4QWL - chains J and X of the 28 polymer chains in the assembly; structure by X-ray diffraction, 2.60 A resolution.

Chain J (and X):
Molecule: Proteasome subunit beta type-4
Source organism: Saccharomyces cerevisiae
Notes: chain X of this document is another copy of the same molecule, construct and numbering; everything in this record applies to it too
UniProt: P22141 (PSB4_YEAST); residues 1-198 here = UniProt positions 1-198
Chain sequence (198 residues; row label = number of the first residue in the row):
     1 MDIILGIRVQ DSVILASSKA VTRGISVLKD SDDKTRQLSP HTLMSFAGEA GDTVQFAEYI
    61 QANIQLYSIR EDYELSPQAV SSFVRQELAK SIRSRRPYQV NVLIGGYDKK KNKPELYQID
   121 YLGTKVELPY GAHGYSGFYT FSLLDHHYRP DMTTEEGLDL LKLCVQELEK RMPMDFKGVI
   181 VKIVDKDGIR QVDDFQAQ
Not modelled in the structure: 196-198

Chain J / chain X interface:
Residue-residue contacts - 39 pairs, chain J then chain X:
  T22(J) - P173(X)
  G24(J) - P173(X)
  I25(J) - Y135(X)  hydrophobic
  I25(J) - Y139(X)  hydrogen bond (backbone-side chain)
  I25(J) - R171(X)
  I25(J) - P173(X)  hydrophobic
  S26(J) - Y139(X)  hydrogen bond
  S26(J) - R171(X)
  V27(J) - K170(X)
  V27(J) - R171(X)  hydrogen bond (backbone-side chain)
  V27(J) - M172(X)
  V27(J) - P173(X)  hydrophobic
  L28(J) - R171(X)
  Y135(J) - I25(X)  hydrophobic
  Y139(J) - I25(X)  hydrogen bond (side chain-backbone)
  Y139(J) - S26(X)  hydrogen bond
  E169(J) - D175(X)
  E169(J) - K177(X)  hydrogen bond (backbone-side chain)
  K170(J) - V27(X)
  K170(J) - K177(X)  hydrogen bond (backbone-side chain)
  R171(J) - I25(X)
  R171(J) - S26(X)
  R171(J) - V27(X)  hydrogen bond (side chain-backbone)
  R171(J) - L28(X)
  M172(J) - V27(X)
  P173(J) - T22(X)
  P173(J) - G24(X)
  P173(J) - I25(X)  hydrophobic
  P173(J) - M174(X)
  P173(J) - D175(X)  hydrogen bond (backbone-backbone)
  M174(J) - P173(X)
  M174(J) - M174(X)  hydrophobic
  M174(J) - D175(X)
  D175(J) - E169(X)
  D175(J) - P173(X)  hydrogen bond (backbone-backbone)
  D175(J) - M174(X)
  D175(J) - D175(X)
  K177(J) - E169(X)  hydrogen bond (side chain-backbone)
  K177(J) - K170(X)  hydrogen bond (side chain-backbone)
Interface residues without a listed pair, chain J (18 interface residues in all): D30, F138
Interface residues without a listed pair, chain X (18 interface residues in all): D30, F138

In short:
The chain J/chain X interface involves 18 residues from each chain; the contacts include 12 hydrogen bonds.
Polar contacts include I25(J)-Y139(X), S26(J)-Y139(X) and V27(J)-R171(X).
Both chains are Proteasome subunit beta type-4 (Saccharomyces cerevisiae). Entry 4QWL (yCP beta5-A50V mutant
in complex with carfilzomib) was determined by X-ray diffraction (same publication as 4QUX, 4QUY, 4QV0, 4QV1,
4QV3, 4QV4 and 42 further entries).
